Entry 9LBN (electron microscopy, 3.60 A resolution); this record covers chains J and i of the 8 polymer chains in the assembly.

[Chain J]
Name: stopper protein gp6
Organism: Xanthomonas phage phiXacJX1
Sequence (124 residues; row label = number of the first residue in the row):
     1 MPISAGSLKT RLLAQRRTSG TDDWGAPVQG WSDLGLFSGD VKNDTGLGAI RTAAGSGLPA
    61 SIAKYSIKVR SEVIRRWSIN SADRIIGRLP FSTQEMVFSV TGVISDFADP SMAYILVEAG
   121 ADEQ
Not modelled in the structure: 1

[Chain i]
Name: adaptor protein gp5
Organism: Xanthomonas phage phiXacJX1
Sequence (111 residues; each row starts with the number of its first residue):
     1 MALTLAMVQR HLQADLIEDD ERSYVMEQLL PAARESAEMF LNRNIYSTSE ELAAAVAAGT
    61 AGQYPLVTPR AVEQAILLML GDFYRDREAT GKPVSTSAHN LLYPYRVKVG V
Not modelled in the structure: 1

[Chain J / chain i interface]
Residue-residue contacts (17):
  Pro-2(J) with Arg-85(i)
  Ser-4(J) with Arg-85(i)
  Ala-5(J) with Leu-12(i)
  Leu-8(J) with Gln-13(i), hydrogen bond (backbone-side chain)
  Arg-11(J) with Arg-10(i)
  Leu-36(J) with Asp-15(i)
  Ser-38(J) with Gln-13(i)
  Arg-70(J) with Leu-12(i), hydrogen bond (side chain-backbone); Gln-13(i); Tyr-84(i)
  Glu-72(J) with Ala-14(i); Asp-15(i); Glu-21(i); Tyr-84(i)
  Arg-75(J) with Glu-18(i), salt bridge
  Arg-76(J) with Asp-15(i), salt bridge; Ile-17(i)
Interface residues without a listed pair, chain J (13 interface residues in all): Ile-3, Gly-6

[Overview]
13 residues of chain J face 10 of chain i across their interface; the contacts include 2 hydrogen bonds and 2
salt bridges. Polar pairs include Arg-75(J)/Glu-18(i), Arg-76(J)/Asp-15(i) and Leu-8(J)/Gln-13(i).
Chain J is stopper protein gp6 and chain i is adaptor protein gp5, both from Xanthomonas phage phiXacJX1; the
structure, The composite cryo-EM structure of the head-to-tail connector and head-proximal tail components of
bacteriophage phiXacJX1, was determined by electron microscopy together with 9LBM from the same study.
